PDB entry 8Y3P | electron microscopy, 3.48 A resolution | chains G and L of the 9 polymer chains in the assembly

Chain G:
Molecule: Heavy chain of C9
Organism: Sus scrofa
Chain sequence (125 residues; numbered 1 to 125; the number before each row is that of its first residue):
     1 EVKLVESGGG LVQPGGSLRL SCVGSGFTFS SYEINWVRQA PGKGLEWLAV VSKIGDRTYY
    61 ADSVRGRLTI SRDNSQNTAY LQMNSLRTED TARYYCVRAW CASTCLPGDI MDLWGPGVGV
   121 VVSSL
Cystine bridges: C22-C96

Chain L:
Molecule: Light chain of C9
Organism: Sus scrofa
Chain sequence (109 residues; each row starts with the number of its first residue):
     1 QTVIQEPAMS VSPGGTVTLT CAWSSGSVTT SNYPSWFQQT PGQPPRQLIY NTNSRPTGVP
    61 RRFSGKISGN KAALTITGAQ AEDEADYFCG LYKRSANNIF GGGTHLTVL
Cystine bridges: C21-C89

How chain G and chain L interact:
Residue-residue contacts (34; chain G residue first):
  Q39(G) with Q39(L), hydrogen bond
  G44(G) with F88(L); G101(L); G102(L), hydrogen bond (backbone-backbone)
  L45(G) with F100(L); G101(L)
  E46(G) with F100(L)
  W47(G) with A96(L); N97(L); F100(L), hydrophobic
  D62(G) with S95(L); A96(L)
  Y95(G) with Q39(L), hydrogen bond; P45(L)
  A102(G) with Y50(L), hydrophobic
  S103(G) with N51(L), hydrogen bond
  T104(G) with Y92(L)
  P107(G) with Y92(L); N97(L); N98(L)
  G108(G) with N98(L)
  D109(G) with Q47(L), hydrogen bond (backbone-side chain); Y50(L); N51(L), hydrogen bond
  I110(G) with Q47(L); Y50(L)
  M111(G) with F37(L), hydrophobic; Q47(L); F100(L), hydrophobic
  W114(G) with F37(L), hydrophobic; P44(L), hydrophobic; P45(L)
  G115(G) with P44(L)
  P116(G) with P44(L), hydrophobic
Other interface residues (no listed pair), chain G (20 interface residues in all): K43, Y60
Other interface residues (no listed pair), chain L (18 interface residues in all): Y33, P56

Summary:
The interface between chain G and chain L involves 20 residues on one side and 18 on the other; the contacts
include 6 hydrogen bonds. Among the polar pairs are Q39(G)-Q39(L), Y95(G)-Q39(L) and S103(G)-N51(L).
Chain G is Heavy chain of C9 and chain L is Light chain of C9, both from Sus scrofa; the structure, ASFV p72
in complex with Fab C9, was determined by electron microscopy together with 8ZL9, 8Y3O, 8Y3Q and 8Y3R from the
same study.
